PDB entry 1D0A | X-ray diffraction, 2.00 A resolution | chains B and H of the 6 polymer chains in the assembly

Chain B:
Name: Tumor necrosis factor receptor associated protein 2
Source organism: Homo sapiens
Notes: fragment: traf domain
UniProt: Q12933 (TRAF2_HUMAN); residues 334-501 here = UniProt positions 334-501
Chain sequence (168 residues; each row starts with the number of its first residue):
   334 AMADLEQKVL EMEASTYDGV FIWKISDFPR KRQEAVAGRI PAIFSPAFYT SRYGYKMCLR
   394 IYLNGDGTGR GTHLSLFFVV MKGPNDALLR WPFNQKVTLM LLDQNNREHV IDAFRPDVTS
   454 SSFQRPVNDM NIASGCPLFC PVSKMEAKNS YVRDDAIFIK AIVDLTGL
Sequence notes: conflict R365 (Leu in Q12933)

Chain H:
Name: OX40L receptor peptide
Notes: fragment: traf-binding sequence
UniProt: P43489 (TNR4_HUMAN); numbering as in UniProt (aligned over 262-266)
Chain sequence (6 residues; each row starts with the number of its first residue):
   261 XPIQEE
Modified residues: ACE (acetyl group) at position 261

Interface between chain B and chain H:
Residue-residue contacts (25; chain B residue first):
  R393(B) with E265(H), salt bridge
  Y395(B) with E265(H), hydrogen bond; E266(H)
  D399(B) with E265(H); E266(H), hydrogen bond (side chain-backbone)
  G400(B) with E266(H)
  F410(B) with I263(H); Q264(H); E265(H)
  F447(B) with P262(H)
  R448(B) with P262(H)
  S453(B) with Q264(H), hydrogen bond
  S454(B) with Q264(H), hydrogen bond
  S455(B) with Q264(H), hydrogen bond
  F456(B) with P262(H), hydrophobic
  I465(B) with Q264(H); E265(H)
  A466(B) with Q264(H); E265(H), hydrogen bond (backbone-side chain)
  S467(B) with P262(H); I263(H); Q264(H)
  G468(B) with P262(H); I263(H), hydrogen bond (backbone-backbone)
  P470(B) with I263(H)
Other interface residues (no listed pair), chain B (19 interface residues in all): T401, P449, D450
Other interface residues (no listed pair), chain H (6 interface residues in all): ACE_261

In short:
The interface between chain B and chain H involves 19 residues on one side and 6 on the other, with 7 hydrogen
bonds and 1 salt bridge. Among the polar pairs are R393(B)-E265(H), Y395(B)-E265(H) and D399(B)-E266(H).
Chain B is Tumor necrosis factor receptor associated protein 2 (Homo sapiens) and chain H is OX40L receptor
peptide; the structure, Structure of tnf receptor associated factor 2 (TRAF2) in complex with a human OX40
peptide, was determined by X-ray diffraction, deposited together with 1D00, 1CZY, 1CZZ, 1D0J and 1D01.
